PDB entry 7SPB | electron microscopy, 3.31 A resolution | chains C1 and D1 of the 78 polymer chains in the assembly

[Chain C1 (and D1)]
Protein: TraK
Source organism: Salmonella typhi
Notes: chain D1 of this document is another copy of the same molecule, construct and numbering; everything in this record applies to it too
UniProtKB: Q8KNL8 (Q8KNL8_SALTI); residue numbers follow UniProt; this construct covers 1-246
Sequence (246 residues; row label = number of the first residue in the row):
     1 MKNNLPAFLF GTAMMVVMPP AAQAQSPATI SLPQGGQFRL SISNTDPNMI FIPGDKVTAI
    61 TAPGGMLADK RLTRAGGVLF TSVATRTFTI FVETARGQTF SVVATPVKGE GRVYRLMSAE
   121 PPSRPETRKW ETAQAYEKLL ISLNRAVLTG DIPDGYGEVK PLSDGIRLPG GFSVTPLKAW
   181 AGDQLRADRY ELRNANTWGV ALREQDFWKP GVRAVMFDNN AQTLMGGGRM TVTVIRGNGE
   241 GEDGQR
Unresolved in the structure: 1-24, 242-246
Reported in the primary citation:
  - self-association interface (contacts with another copy of this molecule); pairs are residue here / residue on that copy: E131-R213 (salt bridge)

[How chain C1 and chain D1 interact]
Residue-residue contacts (34):
  G35(C1) with S26(D1); P27(D1); V113(D1)
  G36(C1) with P27(D1)
  Q37(C1) with Q25(D1), hydrogen bond (backbone-backbone); E110(D1); G111(D1), hydrogen bond (side chain-backbone)
  R39(C1) with E110(D1), salt bridge
  T58(C1) with R74(D1)
  T61(C1) with R71(D1), hydrogen bond
  P63(C1) with D46(D1); P47(D1)
  R86(C1) with T45(D1); D46(D1), salt bridge
  T89(C1) with D46(D1); P47(D1); G111(D1)
  F91(C1) with P47(D1); M49(D1), hydrophobic; L79(D1), hydrophobic
  E93(C1) with R71(D1), salt bridge; T73(D1); R74(D1), salt bridge
  T94(C1) with R74(D1)
  T99(C1) with M49(D1)
  Q134(C1) with T132(D1), hydrogen bond (backbone-side chain)
  A135(C1) with T132(D1)
  Y136(C1) with E131(D1); T132(D1), hydrogen bond (backbone-backbone)
  E137(C1) with E137(D1)
  K138(C1) with Q134(D1)
  L139(C1) with W130(D1), hydrophobic
  Q184(C1) with W130(D1)
  R213(C1) with E131(D1), salt bridge
Interface residues without a listed pair, chain C1 (26 interface residues in all): Q34, Q98, E131, T132, L185
Interface residues without a listed pair, chain D1 (20 interface residues in all): F51
The authors on this interface:
  - residue pairs: R213(C1)-E131(D1) (salt bridge)

[In short]
26 residues of chain C1 face 20 of chain D1 across their interface; the contacts include 5 hydrogen bonds and
5 salt bridges. Polar pairs include R39(C1)-E110(D1), R86(C1)-D46(D1) and E93(C1)-R71(D1). The paper describes
a salt bridge between R213(C1) and E131(D1). The paper reports a self-association interface involving E131(C1)
and R213(C1).
Both chains are TraK (Salmonella typhi). Entry 7SPB (Models for C13 reconstruction of Outer Membrane Core
Complex (OMCC) of Type IV Secretion System (T4SS) ...) was determined by electron microscopy, deposited
together with 7SPC, 7SPI, 7SPJ and 7SPK.
